4WVM - chains A and B; structure by X-ray diffraction, 3.10 A resolution.

# Chain A
Protein: Stonustoxin subunit alpha
Source organism: Synanceia horrida
Reference sequence: Q98989 (STXA_SYNHO); residue numbers follow UniProt; this construct covers 1-703
Chain sequence (703 residues; numbered 1 to 703; the number before each row is that of its first residue):
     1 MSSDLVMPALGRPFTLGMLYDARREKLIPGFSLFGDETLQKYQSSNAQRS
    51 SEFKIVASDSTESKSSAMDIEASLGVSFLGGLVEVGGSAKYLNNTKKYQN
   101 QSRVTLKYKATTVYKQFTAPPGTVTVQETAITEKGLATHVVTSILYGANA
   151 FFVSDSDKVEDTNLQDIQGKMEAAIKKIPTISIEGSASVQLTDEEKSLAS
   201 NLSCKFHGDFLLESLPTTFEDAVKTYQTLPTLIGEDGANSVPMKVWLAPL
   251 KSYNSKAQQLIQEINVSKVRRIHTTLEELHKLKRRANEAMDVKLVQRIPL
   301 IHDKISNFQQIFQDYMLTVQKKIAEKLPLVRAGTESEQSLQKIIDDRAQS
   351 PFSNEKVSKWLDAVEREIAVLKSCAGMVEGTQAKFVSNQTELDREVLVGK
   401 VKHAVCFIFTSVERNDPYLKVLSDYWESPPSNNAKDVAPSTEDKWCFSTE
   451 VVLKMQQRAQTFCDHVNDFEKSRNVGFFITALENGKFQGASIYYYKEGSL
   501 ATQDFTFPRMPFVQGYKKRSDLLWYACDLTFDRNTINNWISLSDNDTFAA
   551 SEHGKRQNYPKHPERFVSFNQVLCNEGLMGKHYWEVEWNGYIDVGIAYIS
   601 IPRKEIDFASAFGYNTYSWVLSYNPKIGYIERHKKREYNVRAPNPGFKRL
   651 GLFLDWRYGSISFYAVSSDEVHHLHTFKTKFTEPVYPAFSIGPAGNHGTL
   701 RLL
Disordered / not traced: 1-3, 29-43, 118-137, 160-165, 184-190, 232-238, 250-264, 332-336, 429-439, 544, 605

# Chain B
Protein: Stonustoxin subunit beta
Source organism: Synanceia horrida
Reference sequence: Q91453 (STXB_SYNHO); numbering as in UniProt (aligned over 1-700)
Chain sequence (700 residues; numbered 1 to 700; the number before each row is that of its first residue):
     1 MPSDILVVAALGRPFTLGMLYDARNDKLIPGFTLWEDEVIEESTLESSQP
    51 SSAFEIIASDSTDDKSSLMDIEASLKASFLGGLVEVGGSAKYLNNQKKFK
   101 NQSRVTLQYKATTSFKQLMTNLGTKHVEYSELFENIQATHVVIGILYGAN
   151 AFFVFDSNKVDSTNVQEIQGQMEAVIKKIPSVEISGKASVQLTGEETDIT
   201 NSFSCEFHGDFFLTTNPTTFEDAVKTYQQLPQMMGKDNAVPMTVWLVPMV
   251 NFYSEAPQLMADSSTPILRKVRNTLEAIVQVQMRCNDALDDPTVNLFTEV
   301 QKKLSDFQKICDDHMSKLQATIAKKLFAIRSGDEDESALLNLFEENLQSP
   351 FNIESLNMWMEFEEREINVLRSCMDILTKAKPKVIFNQGVLFKGLYDSKV
   401 KHALCYVFTNVTKNDVFLNVLNEFLDSPQSRPKKLRPSPKDYWYSYDDIP
   451 ETMREKAYLFRNLAKEMNNRCVHFFVTAIHNPKQEGAGIHYYRESIQIID
   501 EFTKPYMPGVESIKDRRELQWYDCELTLDPETAHQVLTLSEGNKKAVSGN
   551 TKSPTDHLEKFSHFQQVMCTKGLSGRHYWELEWSGYVGAGVTYKGIGRKT
   601 STSDSSLGKNEKSWLFEYSTKSGYQQIHNSKKTRVTVSSTGFKLLGVYLD
   651 WPAGTLSFYMVNKAWVTHLHTFHTKFNEAVYPAFLIGDAQQKVNGQIKLL
Disordered / not traced: 1-3, 30-45, 118-137, 183-192, 235-238, 250-263, 330-332, 429-431, 549-550, 620-623, 688-692

# Interface between chain A and chain B
Pairs across the interface - 105 pairs, chain A then chain B:
  Gly11(A) - Gln49(B)
  Pro13(A) - Gln49(B)
  Pro13(A) - Phe115(B)  hydrophobic
  Thr15(A) - Ser47(B)
  Thr15(A) - Gln117(B)  hydrogen bond
  Glu25(A) - Ile5(B)
  Glu25(A) - Val7(B)
  Glu25(A) - Trp245(B)
  Lys26(A) - Trp245(B)
  Ile28(A) - Phe115(B)  hydrophobic
  Ile28(A) - Gln117(B)
  Ile28(A) - Ile143(B)  hydrophobic
  Ile28(A) - Gly144(B)
  Gly87(A) - Ser51(B)
  Lys90(A) - Lys110(B)
  Lys205(A) - Phe54(B)  hydrogen bond (side chain-backbone)
  Phe206(A) - Ser52(B)
  Gly208(A) - Ser51(B)
  Asp209(A) - Pro50(B)
  Phe210(A) - Pro50(B)
  Phe210(A) - Ser51(B)
  Phe210(A) - Ser52(B)  hydrogen bond (backbone-backbone)
  Leu211(A) - Pro50(B)  hydrophobic
  Leu211(A) - Ser51(B)
  Leu211(A) - Ser52(B)
  Leu211(A) - Ala111(B)  hydrophobic
  Leu211(A) - Thr112(B)
  Leu212(A) - Ser52(B)
  Leu212(A) - Pro231(B)
  Glu213(A) - Val182(B)
  Glu213(A) - Pro231(B)
  Ser214(A) - Val182(B)
  Leu215(A) - Ser52(B)
  Leu215(A) - Ala53(B)
  Leu215(A) - Phe54(B)  hydrophobic
  Leu215(A) - Pro180(B)
  Leu215(A) - Tyr227(B)
  Thr217(A) - Phe54(B)
  Asn239(A) - Ser48(B)  hydrogen bond
  Ser240(A) - Ser48(B)
  Val241(A) - Ser48(B)
  Val241(A) - Gln49(B)
  Val241(A) - Pro50(B)
  Pro242(A) - Gln49(B)
  Gln296(A) - Gln166(B)
  Gln310(A) - Asp63(B)  hydrogen bond
  Gln310(A) - Arg272(B)  hydrogen bond
  Gln310(A) - Asn273(B)  hydrogen bond
  Gln310(A) - Glu276(B)
  Ile311(A) - Arg269(B)
  Asp314(A) - Arg269(B)  salt bridge
  Asp314(A) - Arg272(B)  salt bridge
  Thr318(A) - Thr265(B)
  Lys321(A) - Ser264(B)
  Lys321(A) - Thr265(B)
  Phe385(A) - Thr163(B)
  Ser387(A) - Ser162(B)
  Thr390(A) - Glu364(B)  hydrogen bond
  Thr390(A) - Asn368(B)  hydrogen bond (backbone-side chain)
  Glu391(A) - Ser162(B)  hydrogen bond
  Asp393(A) - Arg365(B)  salt bridge
  Asp393(A) - Asn368(B)
  Arg394(A) - Asn368(B)
  Arg394(A) - Arg371(B)
  Leu397(A) - Asn368(B)
  Leu397(A) - Ser372(B)
  Leu397(A) - Arg454(B)
  Gly399(A) - Tyr458(B)
  Lys400(A) - Lys379(B)
  Asn415(A) - Glu354(B)  hydrogen bond
  Ser423(A) - Arg269(B)  hydrogen bond
  Trp426(A) - Pro266(B)
  Glu427(A) - Pro266(B)
  Glu427(A) - Lys270(B)
  Glu497(A) - Arg454(B)  hydrogen bond (backbone-side chain)
  Gly498(A) - Arg454(B)
  Ser499(A) - Asp447(B)
  Ser499(A) - Glu451(B)
  Ser499(A) - Arg454(B)  hydrogen bond
  Leu500(A) - Asp447(B)
  Ser551(A) - Lys594(B)  hydrogen bond (backbone-side chain)
  Glu552(A) - Glu559(B)
  His553(A) - Lys594(B)
  His553(A) - Arg598(B)
  Gly554(A) - Glu559(B)
  Lys555(A) - His557(B)
  Lys555(A) - Glu559(B)
  Asn589(A) - Trp651(B)
  Asn589(A) - Glu678(B)
  Asn589(A) - Ala679(B)  hydrogen bond (side chain-backbone)
  Gly590(A) - Asn677(B)
  Gly590(A) - Glu678(B)
  Tyr591(A) - Asn677(B)  hydrogen bond
  Tyr591(A) - Glu678(B)
  Pro625(A) - Lys675(B)
  Pro625(A) - Asn677(B)
  Lys626(A) - Asn677(B)
  Lys648(A) - Ser574(B)  hydrogen bond (side chain-backbone)
  Arg649(A) - Lys465(B)
  Gly695(A) - Gly595(B)
  Gly695(A) - Lys612(B)
  Asn696(A) - Lys612(B)
  Asn696(A) - Glu678(B)
  His697(A) - Lys594(B)
  His697(A) - Glu678(B)  hydrogen bond (backbone-side chain)
Interface residues without a listed pair, chain A (72 interface residues in all): Arg12, Phe14, Met18, Leu27, Glu84, Asp221, Lys384, Gln389, Lys402, Ser428, Glu587
Interface residues without a listed pair, chain B (67 interface residues in all): Asp70, Asn101, Thr113, Asp161, Lys177, Thr243, Glu361, Val369, Leu558

# In short
72 residues of chain A face 67 of chain B across their interface, with 19 hydrogen bonds and 3 salt bridges.
Polar pairs include Asp314(A)-Arg269(B), Asp314(A)-Arg272(B) and Asp393(A)-Arg365(B).
Chain A is Stonustoxin subunit alpha and chain B is Stonustoxin subunit beta, both from Synanceia horrida; the
structure, Stonustoxin structure, was determined by X-ray diffraction.
